Entry 8P0D (X-ray diffraction, 1.31 A resolution); this record covers chains A and B.

== Chain A ==
Name: 14-3-3 protein sigma
From: Homo sapiens
Reference sequence: P31947 (1433S_HUMAN); residues 1-231 here = UniProt positions 1-231
Sequence (259 residues; row label = number of the first residue in the row; numbers below 1 keep their minus sign (Met-27 is residue -27)):
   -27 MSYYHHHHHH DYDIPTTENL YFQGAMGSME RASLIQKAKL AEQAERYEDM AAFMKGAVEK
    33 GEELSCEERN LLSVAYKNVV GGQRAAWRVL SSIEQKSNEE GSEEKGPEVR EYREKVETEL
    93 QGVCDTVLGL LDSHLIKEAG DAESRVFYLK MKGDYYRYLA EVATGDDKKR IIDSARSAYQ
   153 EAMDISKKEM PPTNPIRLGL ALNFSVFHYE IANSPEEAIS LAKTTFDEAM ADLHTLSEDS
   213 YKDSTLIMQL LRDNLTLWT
Not modelled in the structure: -27 to -4
Construct notes: initiating methionine (-27); expression tag (-26 to 0)
Modified residues: Cys38 (3-sulfinoalanine; CSD)
Bound ions: Mg2+ site 1 near Glu2 (its only coordinating residue here); Mg2+ site 2: Glu35, Glu110, Glu188
Swiss-Prot annotation at these positions:
  - site (Interaction with phosphoserine on interacting protein): Arg56, Arg129
  - modified residue (Phosphoserine): Ser5, Ser74
Reported in the primary citation:
  - contacts within the chain: Thr165-Asp204 (hydrogen bond)

== Chain B ==
Name: E3 ubiquitin-protein ligase Mdm2
Notes: EC 2.3.2.27
Reference sequence: Q00987 (MDM2_HUMAN); residue numbers follow UniProt; this construct covers 161-191
Sequence (31 residues; each row starts with the number of its first residue):
   161 RRRAISETEE NSDELSGERQ RKRHKSDSIS L
Not modelled in the structure: 161-163, 168-183, 188-191
Modified residues: Ser166 (phosphoserine; SEP); Ser186 (phosphoserine; SEP)
Swiss-Prot annotation at these positions:
  - motif: Arg179 to Lys185 (Nuclear localization signal), Ser190, Leu191 (Nuclear export signal)
  - modified residue (Phosphoserine): Ser166, Ser190

== Chain A / chain B interface ==
Residue-residue contacts (35):
  Arg56(A) with Ser166(B); Ser186(B)
  Lys122(A) with Glu167(B), salt bridge; Asp187(B), salt bridge
  Arg129(A) with Ser166(B); Ser186(B)
  Tyr130(A) with Ser166(B); Ser186(B)
  Gly171(A) with Glu167(B); Asp187(B)
  Leu174(A) with Ile165(B); Ser166(B); Glu167(B); Lys185(B); Ser186(B); Asp187(B)
  Asn175(A) with Ser166(B); Glu167(B), hydrogen bond (side chain-backbone); Ser186(B); Asp187(B), hydrogen bond (side chain-backbone)
  Val178(A) with Ile165(B); Lys185(B)
  Tyr181(A) with His184(B)
  Glu182(A) with Ala164(B); His184(B), salt bridge
  Leu222(A) with Ile165(B); Lys185(B)
  Asn226(A) with Ala164(B); Ile165(B), hydrogen bond (side chain-backbone); His184(B); Lys185(B), hydrogen bond (side chain-backbone)
  Leu229(A) with Ala164(B), hydrophobic; His184(B)
  Trp230(A) with Ala164(B), hydrophobic; His184(B), hydrogen bond
Interface residues without a listed pair, chain A (16 interface residues in all): Ile219, Asp225
From the paper, about this interface:
  - specific contacts: Arg56(A)-Ser166(B), Arg56(A)-Ser186(B), Arg129(A)-Ser166(B), Arg129(A)-Ser186(B), Tyr130(A)-Ser166(B), Tyr130(A)-Ser186(B), Asn175(A)-Glu167(B) (backbone contact), Tyr181(A)-His184(B), Glu182(A)-His184(B) (hydrogen bond), Asp225(A)-Lys185(B), Asn226(A)-Ile165(B) (backbone contact), Asn226(A)-Lys185(B) (backbone contact), Trp230(A)-His184(B) (hydrogen bond), Glu167(B)-Lys122(A) (salt bridge), Asp187(B)-Lys122(A) (salt bridge)

== Summary ==
Chain A and chain B form an interface of 16 and 8 residues respectively, with 5 hydrogen bonds and 3 salt
bridges. Polar pairs include Lys122(A)-Glu167(B), Lys122(A)-Asp187(B) and Glu182(A)-His184(B). The paper
describes contacts between Arg56(A) and Ser166(B), Arg56(A) and Ser186(B) and Arg129(A) and Ser166(B) among
others; backbone contacts between Asn175(A) and Glu167(B), Asn226(A) and Ile165(B) and Asn226(A) and
Lys185(B); hydrogen bonds between Glu182(A) and His184(B) and Trp230(A) and His184(B). From the paper:
contacts within the chain involving Thr165(A) and Asp204(A).
Here chain A is 14-3-3 protein sigma (Homo sapiens) and chain B is E3 ubiquitin-protein ligase Mdm2. Entry
8P0D (Human 14-3-3 sigma in complex with human MDM2 peptide) was determined by X-ray diffraction.
